Entry 4JRY (X-ray diffraction, 2.80 A resolution); this record covers chains A and E of the 5 polymer chains in the assembly.

[Chain A]
Molecule: MHC class I antigen
Organism: Homo sapiens
UniProt: C5MK56 (C5MK56_HUMAN); residues 1-276 here correspond to UniProt positions 25-300 (UniProt number = residue number + 24)
Amino-acid sequence (276 residues; each row starts with the number of its first residue):
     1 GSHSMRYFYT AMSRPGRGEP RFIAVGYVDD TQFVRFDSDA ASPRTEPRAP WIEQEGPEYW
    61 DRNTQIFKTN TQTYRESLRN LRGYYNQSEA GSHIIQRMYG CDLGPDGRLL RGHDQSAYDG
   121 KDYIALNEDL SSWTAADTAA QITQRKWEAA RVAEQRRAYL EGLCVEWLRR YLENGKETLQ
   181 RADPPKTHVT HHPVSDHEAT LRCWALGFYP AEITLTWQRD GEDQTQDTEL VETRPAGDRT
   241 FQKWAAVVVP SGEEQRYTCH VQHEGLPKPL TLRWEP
Disulfides: Cys101-Cys164, Cys203-Cys259
What the authors report for this chain:
  - mutagenesis - I66A (Tm change 10 degC): decreased stability
  - mutagenesis - I66A: decreased binding to SB47
  - mutagenesis - R151A, Q155A: unchanged binding to SB47 TCR
  - mutagenesis - I66A, R151A, Q155A: decreased binding to SB27 TCR

[Chain E]
Molecule: SB47 TCR beta chain
Organism: Homo sapiens
Amino-acid sequence (242 residues; each row starts with the number of its first residue; note: 13 numbers in that range are skipped by the numbering (no residue carries them; nothing is unmodelled there)):
     2 AGVTQSPTHL IKTRGQQVTL RCSPKSGH
    37 DTVSWYQQAL GQGPQFIFQY YE
    63 EEERQRGNFP
    74 DRFSGHQF
    83 PNYSSELNVN ALLLGDSALY LCASSRTGST YEQYFGPGTR LTVTEDLKNV FPPEVAVFEP
   143 SEAEISHTQK ATLVCLATGF YPDHVELSWW VNGKEVHSGV CTDPQPLKEQ PALNDSRYAL
   203 SSRLRVSATF WQNPRNHFRC QVQFYGLSEN DEWTQDRAKP VTQIVSAEAW GRAD
Disulfides: Cys23-Cys104, Cys157-Cys222

[Interface between chain A and chain E]
Pairs across the interface (12):
  Pro57(A) with Arg66(E), hydrogen bond (backbone-side chain); Gln67(E)
  Asp61(A) with Tyr57(E); Arg66(E), salt bridge; Thr109(E)
  Arg62(A) with Gly110(E), hydrogen bond (side chain-backbone); Ser111(E), hydrogen bond (side chain-backbone); Tyr113(E), hydrogen bond
  Gln65(A) with Tyr57(E), hydrogen bond; Thr109(E)
  Ile66(A) with Gly110(E)
  Lys68(A) with Glu58(E), salt bridge
Interface residues without a listed pair, chain A (8 interface residues in all): Glu58, Leu163
Interface residues without a listed pair, chain E (9 interface residues in all): Asp37
Interface features reported in the paper:
  - residue pairs: Asp61(A)-Arg66(E) (salt bridge), Arg62(A)-Tyr113(E), Gln65(A)-Thr109(E), Lys68(A)-Glu58(E) (salt bridge)
  - interface residues, chain A: Pro57(A)
  - hot spots on chain A (mutagenesis) - R62A: decreased binding to SB47 TCR

[Summary]
8 residues of chain A face 9 of chain E across their interface; the contacts include 5 hydrogen bonds and 2
salt bridges. Polar pairs include Asp61(A)-Arg66(E), Lys68(A)-Glu58(E) and Pro57(A)-Arg66(E). The paper
describes salt bridges between Asp61(A) and Arg66(E) and Lys68(A) and Glu58(E); contacts between Arg62(A) and
Tyr113(E) and Gln65(A) and Thr109(E). The paper reports that I66A, R151A and Q155A of chain A reduce binding
to SB27 TCR; the interface residue Pro57(A).
Chain A is MHC class I antigen and chain E is SB47 TCR beta chain, both from Homo sapiens; the structure,
Crystal Structure of SB47 TCR-HLA B*3505-LPEP complex, was determined by X-ray diffraction together with 4JRX
from the same study.
